PDB entry 6P7N | electron microscopy, 4.90 A resolution (low resolution: residue-level contacts below are approximate; hydrogen-bond / salt-bridge calls are withheld) | chains C and G of the 6 polymer chains in the assembly

== Chain C (and G) ==
Name: anti-CRISPR VA4
Source organism: Moraxella bovoculi
Notes: chain G of this document is another copy of the same molecule, construct and numbering; everything in this record applies to it too
UniProtKB: A0A0U2APF4 (A0A0U2APF4_9GAMM); residues 1-234 here = UniProt positions 1-234
Sequence (237 residues; numbered -2 to 234; the number before each row is that of its first residue; numbers below 1 keep their minus sign (Ser-2 is residue -2)):
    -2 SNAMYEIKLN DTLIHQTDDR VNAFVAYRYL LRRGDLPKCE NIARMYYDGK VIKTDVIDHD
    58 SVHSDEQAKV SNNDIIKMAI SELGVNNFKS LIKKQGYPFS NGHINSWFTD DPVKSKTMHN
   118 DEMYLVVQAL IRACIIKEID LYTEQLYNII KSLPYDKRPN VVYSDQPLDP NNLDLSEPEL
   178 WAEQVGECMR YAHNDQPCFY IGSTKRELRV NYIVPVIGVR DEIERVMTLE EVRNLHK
Not modelled in the structure: -2 to 127, 234
Sequence notes: expression tag (-2 to 0)
Reported in the primary citation:
  - mutagenesis - W178A: unchanged binding to Cas12a

== How chain C and chain G interact ==
Contacting residue pairs (4):
  Leu138(C) - Leu138(G)
  Glu141(C) - Gln142(G)
  Gln142(C) - Glu141(G)
  Asn145(C) - Asn145(G)
Other interface residues (no listed pair), chain C (5 interface residues in all): Lys134
Other interface residues (no listed pair), chain G (5 interface residues in all): Lys134

== Overview ==
Chain C and chain G each contribute 5 residues to their interface. From the paper: W178A of chain C leaves
binding to Cas12a unchanged.
Chain C and chain G are both anti-CRISPR VA4 (Moraxella bovoculi); the structure, Cryo-EM structure of
LbCas12a-crRNA: AcrVA4 (2:2 complex), was determined by electron microscopy together with 6P7M from the same
study.
